Entry 6YT9 (electron microscopy, 2.70 A resolution); this record covers chains 2 and i of the 15 polymer chains in the assembly.

[Chain 2]
Molecule: 16S ribosomal RNA
Organism: Acinetobacter baumannii
Sequence (1544 nucleotides; each row starts with the number of its first residue):
     1 UUUAACUGAA GAGUUUGAUC AUGGCUCAGA UUGAACGCUG GCGGCAGGCU UAACACAUGC
    61 AAGUCGAGCG GGGGAAGGUA GCUUGCUACC GGACCUAGCG GCGGACGGGU GAGUAAUGCU
   121 UAGGAAUCUG CCUAUUAGUG GGGGACAACA UCUCGAAAGG GAUGCUAAUA CCGCAUACGU
   181 CCUACGGGAG AAAGCAGGGG AUCUUCGGAC CUUGCGCUAA UAGAUGAGCC UAAGUCGGAU
   241 UAGCUAGUUG GUGGGGUAAA GGCCUACCAA GGCGACGAUC UGUAGCGGGU CUGAGAGGAU
   301 GAUCCGCCAC ACUGGGACUG AGACACGGCC CAGACUCCUA CGGGAGGCAG CAGUGGGGAA
   361 UAUUGGACAA UGGGGGGAAC CCUGAUCCAG CCAUGCCGCG UGUGUGAAGA AGGCCUUAUG
   421 GUUGUAAAGC ACUUUAAGCG AGGAGGAGGC UACUUUAGUU AAUACCUAGA GAUAGUGGAC
   481 GUUACUCGCA GAAUAAGCAC CGGCUAACUC UGUGCCAGCA GCCGCGGUAA UACAGAGGGU
   541 GCGAGCGUUA AUCGGAUUUA CUGGGCGUAA AGCGUGCGUA GGCGGCUUAU UAAGUCGGAU
   601 GUGAAAUCCC CGAGCUUAAC UUGGGAAUUG CAUUCGAUAC UGGUGAGCUA GAGUAUGGGA
   661 GAGGAUGGUA GAAUUCCAGG UGUAGCGGUG AAAUGCGUAG AGAUCUGGAG GAAUACCGAU
   721 GGCGAAGGCA GCCAUCUGGC CUAAUACUGA CGCUGAGGUA CGAAAGCAUG GGGAGCAAAC
   781 AGGAUUAGAU ACCCUGGUAG UCCAUGCCGU AAACGAUGUC UACUAGCCGU UGGGGCCUUU
   841 GAGGCUUUAG UGGCGCAGCU AACGCGAUAA GUAGACCGCC UGGGGAGUAC GGUCGCAAGA
   901 CUAAAACUCA AAUGAAUUGA CGGGGGCCCG CACAAGCGGU GGAGCAUGUG GUUUAAUUCG
   961 AUGCAACGCG AAGAACCUUA CCUGGCCUUG ACAUACUAGA AACUUUCCAG AGAUGGAUUG
  1021 GUGCCUUCGG GAAUCUAGAU ACAGGUGCUG CAUGGCUGUC GUCAGCUCGU GUCGUGAGAU
  1081 GUUGGGUUAA GUCCCGCAAC GAGCGCAACC CUUUUCCUUA CUUGCCAGCA UUUCGGAUGG
  1141 GAACUUUAAG GAUACUGCCA GUGACAAACU GGAGGAAGGC GGGGACGACG UCAAGUCAUC
  1201 AUGGCCCUUA CGGCCAGGGC UACACACGUG CUACAAUGGU CGGUACAAAG GGUUGCUACA
  1261 CAGCGAUGUG AUGCUAAUCU CAAAAAGCCG AUCGUAGUCC GGAUUGGAGU CUGCAACUCG
  1321 ACUCCAUGAA GUCGGAAUCG CUAGUAAUCG CGGAUCAGAA UGCCGCGGUG AAUACGUUCC
  1381 CGGGCCUUGU ACACACCGCC CGUCACACCA UGGGAGUUUG UUGCACCAGA AGUAGCUAGC
  1441 CUAACUGCAA AGAGGGCGGU UACCACGGUG UGGCCGAUGA CUGGGGUGAA GUCGUAACAA
  1501 GGUAGCCGUA GGGGAACCUG CGGCUGGAUC ACCUCCUUAA CGAA
Unresolved in the structure: 1-2, 78-89, 200-209, 838-842, 924-1544
Ion coordination: Mg2+ site 1 near G23 (its only coordinating residue here); Mg2+ site 2: U64, G101 (shared with 1 residue of chain u); Mg2+ site 3 near U96 (its only coordinating residue here); Mg2+ site 4: A105, G327; Mg2+ site 5 near G111 (its only coordinating residue here); Mg2+ site 6: A112, G113, G285; Mg2+ site 7: G141, A193; Mg2+ site 8: A170, C171; Mg2+ site 9 near A191 (its only coordinating residue here); Mg2+ site 10: U252, G253, G254, U265; Mg2+ site 11 near U252 (its only coordinating residue here); Mg2+ site 12: G277, A278, U279; 21 more Mg2+ sites not listed

[Chain i]
Protein: 30S ribosomal protein S8
Organism: Acinetobacter baumannii
UniProtKB: D0CD11 (D0CD11_ACIB2); residue numbers follow UniProt; this construct covers 1-131
Amino-acid sequence (131 residues; each row starts with the number of its first residue):
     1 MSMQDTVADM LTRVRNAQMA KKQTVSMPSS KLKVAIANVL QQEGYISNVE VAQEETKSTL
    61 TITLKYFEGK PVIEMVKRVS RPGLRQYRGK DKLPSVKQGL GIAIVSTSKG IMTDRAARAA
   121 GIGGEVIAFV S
Unresolved in the structure: 1

[Chain 2 / chain i interface]
Contacting residue pairs (69; chain 2 residue first):
  C583(2) - Gln4(i)  hydrogen bond to the sugar
  C583(2) - Pro82(i)  phosphate contact
  G584(2) - Met3(i)  hydrogen bond to the sugar
  G584(2) - Gln4(i)  sugar contact
  G584(2) - Pro82(i)  phosphate contact
  G584(2) - Arg85(i)  salt bridge to the phosphate
  C586(2) - Thr6(i)  hydrogen bond to the phosphate
  U587(2) - Ser30(i)  phosphate contact
  U587(2) - Lys31(i)  hydrogen bond to the phosphate
  U588(2) - Lys31(i)  salt bridge to the phosphate
  G594(2) - Tyr87(i)  hydrogen bond to the base
  U595(2) - Tyr87(i)  sugar contact
  U595(2) - Gly124(i)  sugar contact
  C596(2) - Tyr87(i)  phosphate contact
  C596(2) - Arg88(i)  sugar contact
  C596(2) - Lys90(i)  phosphate contact
  C596(2) - Ile122(i)  sugar contact
  C596(2) - Gly123(i)  hydrogen bond to the sugar
  G597(2) - Gly89(i)  phosphate contact
  G597(2) - Lys90(i)  hydrogen bond to the phosphate
  G597(2) - Gly121(i)  sugar contact
  G598(2) - Lys90(i)  salt bridge to the phosphate
  A637(2) - Ser108(i)  hydrogen bond to the base
  A637(2) - Lys109(i)  sugar contact
  U638(2) - Ser108(i)  sugar contact
  A639(2) - Ser106(i)  hydrogen bond to the sugar
  A639(2) - Thr107(i)  base contact
  A639(2) - Ser108(i)  base contact
  A639(2) - Gly110(i)  sugar contact
  A639(2) - Ile111(i)  sugar contact
  C640(2) - Lys31(i)  salt bridge to the phosphate
  C640(2) - Ser106(i)  hydrogen bond to the sugar
  C640(2) - Glu125(i)  hydrogen bond to the sugar
  U641(2) - Arg85(i)  sugar contact
  C648(2) - Thr56(i)  hydrogen bond to the sugar
  U649(2) - Thr56(i)  sugar contact
  U649(2) - Lys57(i)  phosphate contact
  A650(2) - Lys57(i)  salt bridge to the phosphate
  G752(2) - Gln4(i)  base contact
  C753(2) - Ser2(i)  hydrogen bond to the sugar
  C753(2) - Gln4(i)  base contact
  C820(2) - Ser2(i)  hydrogen bond to the sugar
  U821(2) - Ser2(i)  sugar contact
  U821(2) - Met3(i)  sugar contact
  A822(2) - Met3(i)  sugar contact
  A822(2) - Asp9(i)  hydrogen bond to the sugar
  A822(2) - Arg13(i)  hydrogen bond to the sugar
  C823(2) - Arg13(i)  sugar contact
  C823(2) - Asn16(i)  hydrogen bond to the base
  U824(2) - Ala20(i)  phosphate contact
  U824(2) - Lys22(i)  salt bridge to the phosphate
  A825(2) - Lys22(i)  salt bridge to the phosphate
  G871(2) - Asn16(i)  base contact
  U872(2) - Thr12(i)  base contact
  U872(2) - Arg15(i)  hydrogen bond to the sugar
  U872(2) - Asn16(i)  hydrogen bond to the sugar
  U872(2) - Met19(i)  sugar contact
  A873(2) - Ala8(i)  sugar contact
  A873(2) - Thr12(i)  hydrogen bond to the sugar
  A873(2) - Arg15(i)  hydrogen bond to the phosphate
  G874(2) - Ser2(i)  hydrogen bond to the base
  G874(2) - Asp5(i)  sugar contact
  G874(2) - Arg81(i)  phosphate contact
  G874(2) - Pro82(i)  phosphate contact
  A875(2) - Gln4(i)  hydrogen bond to the sugar
  A875(2) - Arg81(i)  salt bridge to the phosphate
  A875(2) - Pro82(i)  phosphate contact
  A875(2) - Gly83(i)  hydrogen bond to the phosphate
  C876(2) - Gly83(i)  phosphate contact
Interface residues without a listed pair, chain 2 (34 interface residues in all): G585, A857
Interface residues without a listed pair, chain i (40 interface residues in all): Leu32, Lys33, Asp91

[Summary]
34 residues of chain 2 and 40 residues of chain i are in contact; the contacts include 24 hydrogen bonds and 8
salt bridges. Polar contacts include G594(2)-Tyr87(i), A637(2)-Ser108(i) and C823(2)-Asn16(i). U64(2) and
G101(2) form the Mg2+ site 2.
Here chain 2 is 16S ribosomal RNA and chain i is 30S ribosomal protein S8, both from Acinetobacter baumannii.
Entry 6YT9 (Acinetobacter baumannii ribosome-tigecycline complex - 30S subunit body) was determined by
electron microscopy, deposited together with 6YPU, 6YS5 and 6YTF.
